Entry 8SWN (electron microscopy, 3.10 A resolution); this record covers chain A.

[Chain A]
Name: ATP binding cassette subfamily C member 4
Source organism: Bos taurus
Reference sequence: F1MUC1 (F1MUC1_BOVIN); the construct has insertions or renumbered stretches relative to UniProt, so the offset changes along the chain: 1-102 = UniProt 1-102; 178-1325 = UniProt 103-1250
Amino-acid sequence (1325 residues; each row starts with the number of its first residue):
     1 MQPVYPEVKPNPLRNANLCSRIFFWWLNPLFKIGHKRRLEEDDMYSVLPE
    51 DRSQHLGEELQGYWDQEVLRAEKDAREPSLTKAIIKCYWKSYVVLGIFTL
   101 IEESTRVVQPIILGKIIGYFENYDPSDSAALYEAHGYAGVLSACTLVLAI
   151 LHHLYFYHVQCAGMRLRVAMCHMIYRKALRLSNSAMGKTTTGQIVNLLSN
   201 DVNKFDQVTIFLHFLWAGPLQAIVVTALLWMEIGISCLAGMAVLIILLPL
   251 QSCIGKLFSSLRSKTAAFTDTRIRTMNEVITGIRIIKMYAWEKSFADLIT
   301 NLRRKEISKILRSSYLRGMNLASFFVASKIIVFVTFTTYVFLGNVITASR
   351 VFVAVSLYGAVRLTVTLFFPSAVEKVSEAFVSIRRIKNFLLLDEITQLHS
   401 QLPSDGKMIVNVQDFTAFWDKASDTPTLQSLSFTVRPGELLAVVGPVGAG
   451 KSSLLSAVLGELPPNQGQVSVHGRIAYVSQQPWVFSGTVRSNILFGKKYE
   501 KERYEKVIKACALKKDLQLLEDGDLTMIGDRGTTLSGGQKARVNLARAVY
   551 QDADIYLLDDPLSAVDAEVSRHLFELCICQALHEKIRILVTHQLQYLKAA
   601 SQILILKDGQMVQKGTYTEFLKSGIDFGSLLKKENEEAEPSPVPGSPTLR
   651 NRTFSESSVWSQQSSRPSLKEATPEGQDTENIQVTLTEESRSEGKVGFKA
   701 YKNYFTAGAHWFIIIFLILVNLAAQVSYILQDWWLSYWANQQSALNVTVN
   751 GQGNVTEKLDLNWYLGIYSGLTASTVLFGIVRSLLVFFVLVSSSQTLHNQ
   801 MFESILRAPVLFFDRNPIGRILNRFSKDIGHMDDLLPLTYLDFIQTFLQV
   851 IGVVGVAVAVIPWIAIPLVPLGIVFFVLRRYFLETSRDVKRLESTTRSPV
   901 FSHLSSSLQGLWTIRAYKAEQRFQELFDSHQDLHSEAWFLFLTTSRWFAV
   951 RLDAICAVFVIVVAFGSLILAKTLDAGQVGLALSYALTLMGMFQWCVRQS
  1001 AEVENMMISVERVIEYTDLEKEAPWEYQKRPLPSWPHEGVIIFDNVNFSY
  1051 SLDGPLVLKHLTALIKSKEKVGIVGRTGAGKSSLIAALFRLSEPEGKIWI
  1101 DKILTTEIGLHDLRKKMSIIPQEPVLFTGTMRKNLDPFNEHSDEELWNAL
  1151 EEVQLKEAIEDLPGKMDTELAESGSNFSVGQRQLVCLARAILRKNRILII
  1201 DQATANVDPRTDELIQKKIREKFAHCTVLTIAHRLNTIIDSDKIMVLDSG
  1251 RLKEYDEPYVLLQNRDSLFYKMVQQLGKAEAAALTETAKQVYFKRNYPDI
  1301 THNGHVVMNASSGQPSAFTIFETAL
Not modelled in the structure: 1-46, 396-407, 616-695, 747-755, 883-898, 1299-1325
Construct notes: insertion (103-177); engineered mutation Gln1202 (Glu1127 in F1MUC1)
Bound ions: Mg2+ site 1: Ser452, Gln480 (together with ATP); Mg2+ site 2: Ser1082, Gln1122 (together with ATP)
Small-molecule neighbours:
  - ATP (adenosine-5'-triphosphate): Arg284, Leu520, Thr533, Thr534, Leu535, Ser536, Gly537, Gly538, Gln539, Ala564, Asp814, Tyr1050, Val1057, Arg1076, Thr1077, Gly1078, Ala1079, Gly1080, Lys1081, Ser1082, Ser1083, Gln1122, Gln1202, His1233
  - ATP: Asn183, Trp419, Thr427, Pro446, Val447, Gly448, Ala449, Gly450, Lys451, Ser452, Ser453, Gln480, Asp559, His592, Ser1175, Asn1176, Phe1177, Ser1178, Val1179, Gly1180, Gln1181, Asn1206
  - phosphatidylethanolamine (PTY): Tyr92, Leu212, His213, Leu215, Trp216, Pro219, Ala222, Met241, Leu244, Ile245, Leu248, Pro249, Ser252, Cys253, Gly255, Lys256, Ser259, Phe369, Val373, Val376, Ser377, Phe380
Reported in the primary citation:
  - mutagenesis - E1202Q: abolished catalytic activity
  - binding site for ATP: Asn183, Trp419, Gln480, Ser536, His592, Tyr1050, Gln1122, Ser1178, His1233
  - contacts within the chain: Phe211-Trp995 (hydrophobic contact), Glu292-His1111 (hydrogen bond), Leu367-Trp995 (hydrophobic contact), Phe368-Trp995 (hydrophobic contact), Asp953-Gln994, Gln160-Arg998, Arg998-Gln999, Arg998-Glu1002 (salt bridge), Glu1022-Arg1114 (salt bridge), Trp1025-His1111
  - conformationally variable residues (side-chain flip): Phe324, Gln994, Arg998

[In short]
Chain A binds ATP and phosphatidylethanolamine. Ser452 and Gln480 form the Mg2+ site 1. The Mg2+ site 2 is
built by Ser1082 and Gln1122. The paper reports a binding site for ATP at Asn183, Trp419 and Gln480 among
others; E1202Q abolishes catalytic activity.
Chain A is ATP binding cassette subfamily C member 4 (Bos taurus); the structure, Bovine multidrug resistance
protein 4 (MRP4) E1202Q mutant bound to ATP in MSP lipid nanodisc, was determined by electron microscopy,
deposited together with 8SX7, 8SX8, 8SX9, 8SXA and 8SXB.
